Entry 7K5T (X-ray diffraction, 2.30 A resolution); this record covers chains P and A of the 3 polymer chains in the assembly.

Chain P:
Molecule: 11-nt DNA strand
Sequence (11 nucleotides; row label = number of the first residue in the row):
     1 GCGATCACGT A
Unresolved in the structure: 1

Chain A:
Protein: DNA polymerase I
Organism: Geobacillus stearothermophilus
Notes: EC 2.7.7.7
UniProtKB: E1C9K5 (E1C9K5_GEOSE); residues 297-876 here correspond to UniProt positions 1-580 (UniProt number = residue number - 296)
Sequence (580 residues; numbered 297 to 876; the number before each row is that of its first residue):
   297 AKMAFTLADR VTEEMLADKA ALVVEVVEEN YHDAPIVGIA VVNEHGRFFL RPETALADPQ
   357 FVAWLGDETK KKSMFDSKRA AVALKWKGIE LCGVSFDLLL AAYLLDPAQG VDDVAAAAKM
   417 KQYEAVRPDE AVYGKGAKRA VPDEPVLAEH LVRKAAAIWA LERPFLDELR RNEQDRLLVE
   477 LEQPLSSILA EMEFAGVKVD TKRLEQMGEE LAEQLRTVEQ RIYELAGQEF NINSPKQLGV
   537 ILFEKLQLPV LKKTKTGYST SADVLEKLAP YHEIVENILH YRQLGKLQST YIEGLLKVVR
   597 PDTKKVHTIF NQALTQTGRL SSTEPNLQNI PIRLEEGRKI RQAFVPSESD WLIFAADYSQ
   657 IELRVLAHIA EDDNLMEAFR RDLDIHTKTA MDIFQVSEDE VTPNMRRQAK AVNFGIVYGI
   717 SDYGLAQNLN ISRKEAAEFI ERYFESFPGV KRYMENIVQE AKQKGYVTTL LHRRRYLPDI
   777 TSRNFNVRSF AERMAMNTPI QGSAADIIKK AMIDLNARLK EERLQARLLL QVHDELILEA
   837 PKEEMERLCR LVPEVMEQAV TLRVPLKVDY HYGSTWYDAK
Unresolved in the structure: 297-299
Construct notes: variant Thr550 (Ser254 in E1C9K5)
Small-molecule neighbours: 2'-deoxycytidine-5'-triphosphate (DCP): Gln624, Ile626, Ile628, Arg637, Tyr714, Val828, His829
From the paper describing this entry:
  - mutagenesis - Y714S/Y719S: decreased catalytic activity (primer-extension assay)

How chain P and chain A interact:
Residue-residue contacts (29; chain P residue first):
  DC2(P) with Ala433(A), phosphate contact
  DG3(P) with Lys431(A), phosphate contact; Gly432(A), phosphate contact; Ala433(A), hydrogen bond to the phosphate
  DC6(P) with Thr552(A), hydrogen bond to the phosphate
  DA7(P) with Thr550(A), hydrogen bond to the phosphate; Lys551(A), salt bridge to the phosphate; Thr552(A), hydrogen bond to the phosphate
  DC8(P) with Thr550(A), phosphate contact; Ser555(A), phosphate contact; Thr556(A), hydrogen bond to the phosphate; Ser557(A), phosphate contact; Arg578(A), hydrogen bond to the phosphate
  DG9(P) with Ser557(A), phosphate contact; Ala558(A), hydrogen bond to the phosphate; Arg578(A), salt bridge to the phosphate; Lys582(A), hydrogen bond to the base; Asn625(A), base contact
  DT10(P) with Lys582(A), sugar contact; Tyr587(A), hydrogen bond to the sugar; Asn625(A), hydrogen bond to the base
  DA11(P) with Gln624(A), sugar contact; Asn625(A), sugar contact; Ile626(A), sugar contact; Pro627(A), phosphate contact; Ile628(A), hydrogen bond to the phosphate; Arg629(A), hydrogen bond to the phosphate; Leu630(A), phosphate contact; His829(A), sugar contact
Other interface residues (no listed pair), chain P (9 interface residues in all): DA4
Other interface residues (no listed pair), chain A (24 interface residues in all): Pro531, Tyr554, Gln579

In short:
Chain P and chain A form an interface of 9 and 24 residues respectively; the contacts include 12 hydrogen
bonds and 2 salt bridges. Among the polar pairs are DG9(P)-Lys582(A), DT10(P)-Asn625(A) and DT10(P)-Tyr587(A).
Ligands of chain A: 2'-deoxycytidine-5'-triphosphate. The paper reports that Y714S/Y719S of chain A reduce
catalytic activity (primer-extension assay).
Here chain P is an 11-nt DNA strand and chain A is DNA polymerase I (Geobacillus stearothermophilus). Entry
7K5T (Bst DNA polymerase I time-resolved structure, 25.5 hr post dATP and dCTP addition) was determined by
X-ray diffraction (same publication as 7K5O, 7K5P, 7K5Q, 7K5R, 7K5S and 7K5U).
